6GFF - chains I and K of the 7 polymer chains in the assembly; structure by X-ray diffraction, 3.10 A resolution.

== Chain I ==
Name: Leucine-rich repeat-containing protein 32
Source organism: Homo sapiens
Reference sequence: Q14392 (LRC32_HUMAN); residues 20-628 here = UniProt positions 20-628
Sequence (618 residues; numbered 20 to 637; the number before each row is that of its first residue):
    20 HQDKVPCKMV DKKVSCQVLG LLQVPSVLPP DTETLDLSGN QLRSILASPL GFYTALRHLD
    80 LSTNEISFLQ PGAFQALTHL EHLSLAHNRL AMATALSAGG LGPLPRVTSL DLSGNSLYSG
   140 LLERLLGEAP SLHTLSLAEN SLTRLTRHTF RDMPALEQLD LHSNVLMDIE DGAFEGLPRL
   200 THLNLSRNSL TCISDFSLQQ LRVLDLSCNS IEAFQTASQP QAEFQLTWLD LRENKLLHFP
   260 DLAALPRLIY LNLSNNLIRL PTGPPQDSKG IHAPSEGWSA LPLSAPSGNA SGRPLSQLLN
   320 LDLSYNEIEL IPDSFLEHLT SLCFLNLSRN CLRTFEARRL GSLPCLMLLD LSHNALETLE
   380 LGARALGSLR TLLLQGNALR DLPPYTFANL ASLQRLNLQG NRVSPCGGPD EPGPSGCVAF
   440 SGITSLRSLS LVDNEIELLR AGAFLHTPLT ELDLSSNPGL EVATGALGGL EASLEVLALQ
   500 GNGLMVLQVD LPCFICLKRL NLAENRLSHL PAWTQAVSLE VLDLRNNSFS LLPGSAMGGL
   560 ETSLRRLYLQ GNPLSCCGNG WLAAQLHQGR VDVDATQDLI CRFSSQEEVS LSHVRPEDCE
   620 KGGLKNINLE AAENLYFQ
Unresolved in the structure: 281-289, 300-311, 592-637
Construct notes: expression tag (629-637)
Cystine bridges: Cys26-Cys35, Cys425-Cys436
Covalently attached groups: N-acetylglucosamine (NAG) linked to Asn203, Asn271, Asn345, Asn545

== Chain K ==
Name: MHG-8 Fab light chain
Source organism: Mus musculus
Notes: antibody fragment or engineered binder
Sequence (212 residues; numbered 21 to 232; the number before each row is that of its first residue):
    21 DIQVTQSSSY LSVSLGDRVT ITCKASDHIK NWLAWYQQKP GIAPRLLVSG ATSLEAGVPS
    81 RFSGSGSGKN FTLSITSLQT EDVATYYCQQ YWSTPWTFGG GTTLEIRRAD AAPTVSIFPP
   141 SSEQLTSGGA SVVCFLNNFY PKDINVKWKI DGSERQNGVL NSWTDQDSKD STYSMSSTLT
   201 LTKDEYERHN SYTCEATHKT STSPIVKSFN RN
Cystine bridges: Cys43-Cys108, Cys154-Cys214

== Interface between chain I and chain K ==
Pairs across the interface (16; chain I residue first):
  Thr113(I) with Trp112(K), hydrogen bond (backbone-side chain)
  Ser116(I) with Trp112(K)
  Ala117(I) with Asp47(K); His48(K); Trp112(K)
  Gly118(I) with His48(K), hydrogen bond (backbone-backbone); Lys50(K); Trp112(K)
  Gly119(I) with Trp112(K)
  Gly139(I) with Trp52(K)
  Glu142(I) with Trp52(K)
  Arg143(I) with Lys50(K), hydrogen bond (backbone-side chain); Trp52(K); Tyr111(K), hydrogen bond (side chain-backbone); Trp112(K), hydrogen bond (side chain-backbone)
  Leu145(I) with Lys50(K), hydrogen bond (backbone-side chain)
Also at the interface, not in a pair above, chain I (11 interface residues in all): Ala114, Gly146
Also at the interface, not in a pair above, chain K (9 interface residues in all): Ile22, Ser113, Trp116

== Overview ==
Chain I and chain K form an interface of 11 and 9 residues respectively, with 6 hydrogen bonds. Among the
polar pairs are Thr113(I)-Trp112(K), Arg143(I)-Lys50(K) and Arg143(I)-Tyr111(K). N-acetylglucosamine is
covalently linked to Asn203(I), Asn271(I), Asn345(I) and Asn545(I).
Chain I is Leucine-rich repeat-containing protein 32 (Homo sapiens) and chain K is MHG-8 Fab light chain (Mus
musculus); the structure, Structure of GARP (LRRC32) in complex with latent TGF-beta1 and MHG-8 Fab, was
determined by X-ray diffraction.
